Entry 7LZ8 (X-ray diffraction, 2.92 A resolution); this record covers chains B and F of the 6 polymer chains in the assembly.

# Chain B
Protein: Tubulin beta-2B chain
Source organism: Sus scrofa
UniProt: A0A287AGU7 (A0A287AGU7_PIG); numbering as in UniProt (aligned over 1-445)
Sequence (445 residues; numbered 1 to 445; the number before each row is that of its first residue):
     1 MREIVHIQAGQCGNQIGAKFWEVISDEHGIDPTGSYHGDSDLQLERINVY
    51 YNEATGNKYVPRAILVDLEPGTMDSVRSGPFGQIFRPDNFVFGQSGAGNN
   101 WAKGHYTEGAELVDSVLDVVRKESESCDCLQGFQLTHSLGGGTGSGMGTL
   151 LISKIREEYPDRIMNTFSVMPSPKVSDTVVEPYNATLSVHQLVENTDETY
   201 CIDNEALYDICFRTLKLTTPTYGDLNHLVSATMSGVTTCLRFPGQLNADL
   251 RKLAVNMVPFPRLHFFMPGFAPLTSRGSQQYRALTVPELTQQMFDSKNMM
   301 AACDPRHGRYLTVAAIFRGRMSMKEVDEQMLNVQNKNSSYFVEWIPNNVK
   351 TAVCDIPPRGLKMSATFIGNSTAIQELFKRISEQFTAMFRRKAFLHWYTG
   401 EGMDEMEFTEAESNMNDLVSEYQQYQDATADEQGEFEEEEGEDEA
Not modelled in the structure: 1, 277-280, 430-445
Ion coordination: Mg2+ near Gln11 (its only coordinating residue here)
Ligand contacts:
  - GDP (guanosine-5'-diphosphate): Gly10, Gln11, Cys12, Gln15, Ile16, Asp67, Asn99, Ser138, Gly140, Gly141, Gly142, Thr143, Gly144, Ser145, Val169, Pro171, Val175, Ser176, Asp177, Glu181, Asn204, Leu207, Tyr222, Leu225, Asn226
  - YJ4 (4-[2-(ethylamino)pyrido[3,2-d]pyrimidin-4-yl]-7-methoxy-3,4-dihydroquinoxalin-2(1H)-one): Tyr200, Val236, Cys239, Leu240, Leu246, Ala248, Asp249, Leu250, Lys252, Leu253, Asn256, Met257, Thr312, Val313, Ala314, Ala315, Ile316, Asn348, Val349, Lys350, Thr351, Ala352

# Chain F
Protein: Tubulin Tyrosine Ligase
Source organism: Gallus gallus
UniProt: E1BQ43 (E1BQ43_CHICK); residues 1-378 here = UniProt positions 1-378
Sequence (384 residues; each row starts with the number of its first residue):
     1 MYTFVVRDENSSVYAEVSRLLLATGQWKRLRKDNPRFNLMLGERNRLPFG
    51 RLGHEPGLVQLVNYYRGADKLCRKASLVKLIKTSPELSESCTWFPESYVI
   101 YPTNLKTPVAPAQNGIRHLINNTRTDEREVFLAAYNRRREGREGNVWIAK
   151 SSAGAKGEGILISSEASELLDFIDEQGQVHVIQKYLEKPLLLEPGHRKFD
   201 IRSWVLVDHLYNIYLYREGVLRTSSEPYNSANFQDKTCHLTNHCIQKEYS
   251 KNYGRYEEGNEMFFEEFNQYLMDALNTTLENSILLQIKHIIRSCLMCIEP
   301 AISTKHLHYQSFQLFGFDFMVDEELKVWLIEVNGAPACAQKLYAELCQGI
   351 VDVAISSVFPLADTGQKTSQPTSIFIKLHHHHHH
Not modelled in the structure: 99-179, 225-258, 363-371, 381-384
Sequence notes: expression tag (379-384)
Ligand contacts: AMP-PCP (ACP; phosphomethylphosphonic acid adenylate ester): Pro95, Lys184, Tyr185, Leu186, Lys198, Asp200, Met320, Ile330

# Chain B / chain F interface
Pairs across the interface - 14 pairs, chain B then chain F:
  Leu331(B) - Pro56(F)
  Leu331(B) - Gly57(F)
  Gln334(B) - Arg36(F)
  Asn335(B) - Arg36(F)  hydrogen bond
  Asn335(B) - Pro56(F)
  Asn335(B) - Gly57(F)  hydrogen bond (side chain-backbone)
  Asn335(B) - Leu58(F)
  Ser338(B) - Leu30(F)
  Ser338(B) - Asn34(F)  hydrogen bond
  Ser338(B) - Arg36(F)
  Glu343(B) - Arg31(F)  salt bridge
  Asn347(B) - Arg36(F)
  Asn347(B) - Glu55(F)
  Thr429(B) - Arg31(F)
Other interface residues (no listed pair), chain B (8 interface residues in all): Ser339
Other interface residues (no listed pair), chain F (10 interface residues in all): Thr3, Asp33

# Overview
8 residues of chain B and 10 residues of chain F are in contact, with 3 hydrogen bonds and 1 salt bridge.
Among the polar pairs are Glu343(B)-Arg31(F), Asn335(B)-Arg36(F) and Asn335(B)-Gly57(F). Ligands of chain B:
GDP and compound YJ4. Ligands of chain F: AMP-PCP.
Chain B is Tubulin beta-2B chain (Sus scrofa) and chain F is Tubulin Tyrosine Ligase (Gallus gallus); the
structure, Tubulin-RB3_SLD-TTL in complex with compound 5t, was determined by X-ray diffraction (same
publication as 6X1C, 6X1E, 6X1F and 7LZ7).
